6OMC - chains E and H of the 13 polymer chains in the assembly; structure by electron microscopy, 3.80 A resolution.

Chain E (and H):
Protein: Major capsid protein
Source organism: Escherichia phage T5
Notes: chain H of this document is another copy of the same molecule, construct and numbering; everything in this record applies to it too
UniProt: Q6QGD8 (CAPSD_BPT5); numbering as in UniProt (aligned over 160-458)
Sequence (299 residues; each row starts with the number of its first residue):
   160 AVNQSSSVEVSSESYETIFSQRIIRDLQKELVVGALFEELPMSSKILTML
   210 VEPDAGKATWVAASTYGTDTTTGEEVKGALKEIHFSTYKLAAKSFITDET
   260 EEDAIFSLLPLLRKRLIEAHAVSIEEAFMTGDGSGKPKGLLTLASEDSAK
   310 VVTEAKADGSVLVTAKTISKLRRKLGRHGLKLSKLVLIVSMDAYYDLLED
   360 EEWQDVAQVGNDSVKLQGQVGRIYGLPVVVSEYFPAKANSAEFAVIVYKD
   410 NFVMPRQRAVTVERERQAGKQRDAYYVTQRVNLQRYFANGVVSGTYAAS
Curated features (UniProtKB/Swiss-Prot):
  - mutagenesis: Ile183 (I183T: Confers resistance to Pycsar-mediated defense), Met201 (M201V: Confers resistance to Pycsar-mediated defense), Met208 (M208T: Confers resistance to Pycsar-mediated defense), Glu260 (E260G: Confers resistance to Pycsar-mediated defense), Ile283 (I283T: Confers resistance to Pycsar-mediated defense), Ser328 (S328P: Confers resistance to Pycsar-mediated defense, reduced fitness compared to wild-type phage), Tyr353 (Y353C: Confers resistance to Pycsar-mediated defense, reduced fitness compared to wild-type phage)

Interface between chain E and chain H:
Contacting residue pairs (21; chain E residue first):
  Gln163(E) - Thr259(H)
  Glu168(E) - Phe254(H)
  Glu168(E) - Ile255(H)
  Glu168(E) - Thr256(H)  hydrogen bond (side chain-backbone)
  Val169(E) - Leu267(H)
  Val169(E) - Leu270(H)  hydrophobic
  Val169(E) - Arg274(H)
  Tyr174(E) - Tyr174(H)  hydrogen bond (side chain-backbone)
  Tyr174(E) - Thr176(H)  hydrogen bond
  Tyr174(E) - Phe178(H)  hydrophobic
  Phe178(E) - Thr176(H)
  Phe254(E) - Val167(H)
  Phe254(E) - Glu168(H)
  Ile255(E) - Glu168(H)
  Thr256(E) - Ser166(H)
  Thr259(E) - Ser164(H)  hydrogen bond
  Thr259(E) - Ser166(H)  hydrogen bond
  Thr259(E) - Val169(H)
  Ala263(E) - Glu175(H)
  Leu271(E) - Glu168(H)
  Arg431(E) - Val167(H)
Interface residues without a listed pair, chain E (17 interface residues in all): Ser164, Glu175, Thr176, Ser253, Leu267
Interface residues without a listed pair, chain H (18 interface residues in all): Ile177, Glu258

Overview:
17 residues of chain E and 18 residues of chain H are in contact; the contacts include 5 hydrogen bonds. Among
the polar pairs are Glu168(E)-Thr256(H), Tyr174(E)-Tyr174(H) and Tyr174(E)-Thr176(H). From UniProt: 7
mutagenesis sites on chain E.
Chain E and chain H are both Major capsid protein (Escherichia phage T5); the structure, capsid of T5 virion,
was determined by electron microscopy together with 6OKB and 6OMA from the same study.
